PDB entry 7YHS | electron microscopy, 3.37 A resolution | chains I and M of the 13 polymer chains in the assembly

# Chain I
Protein: CRISPR-associated protein Csy3
Organism: Pseudomonas aeruginosa
UniProtKB: A0A659BSG0 (A0A659BSG0_PSEAI); residues 20-361 here correspond to UniProt positions 1-342 (UniProt number = residue number - 19)
Amino-acid sequence (342 residues; row label = number of the first residue in the row):
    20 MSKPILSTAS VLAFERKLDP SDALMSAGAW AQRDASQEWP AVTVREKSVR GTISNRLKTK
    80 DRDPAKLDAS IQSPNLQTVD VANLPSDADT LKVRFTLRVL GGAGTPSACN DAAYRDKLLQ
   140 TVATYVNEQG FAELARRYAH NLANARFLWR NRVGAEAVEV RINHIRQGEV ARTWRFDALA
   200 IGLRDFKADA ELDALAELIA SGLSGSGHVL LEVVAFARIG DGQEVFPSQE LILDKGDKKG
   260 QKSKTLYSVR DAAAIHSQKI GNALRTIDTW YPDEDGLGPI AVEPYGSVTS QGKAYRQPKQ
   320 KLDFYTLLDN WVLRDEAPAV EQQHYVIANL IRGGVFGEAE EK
Disordered / not traced: 20-24, 253-256, 358-361

# Chain M
Molecule: 60-nt RNA strand
Organism: Pseudomonas aeruginosa
Sequence (60 nucleotides; numbered 1 to 60; the number before each row is that of its first residue):
     1 CUAAGAAAUU CACGGCGGGC UUGAUGUCCG CGUCUACCUG GUUCACUGCC GUGUAGGCAG
Disordered / not traced: 59-60

# Chain I / chain M interface
Pairs across the interface (41):
  Ala-32(I) / G5(M)  sugar contact
  Phe-33(I) / G5(M)  hydrogen bond to the sugar
  Phe-33(I) / A6(M)  sugar contact
  Glu-34(I) / G5(M)  sugar contact
  Glu-34(I) / A6(M)  phosphate contact
  Arg-35(I) / A6(M)  salt bridge to the phosphate
  Arg-35(I) / A7(M)  salt bridge to the phosphate
  Val-68(I) / C13(M)  base contact
  Val-68(I) / G15(M)  phosphate contact
  Arg-69(I) / C13(M)  hydrogen bond to the sugar
  Arg-69(I) / G14(M)  hydrogen bond to the sugar
  Arg-69(I) / G15(M)  hydrogen bond to the phosphate
  Gly-70(I) / C13(M)  sugar contact
  Pro-93(I) / G15(M)  base contact
  Leu-95(I) / G15(M)  base contact
  Val-98(I) / C13(M)  base contact
  Trp-168(I) / A8(M)  base contact
  Phe-245(I) / C11(M)  phosphate contact
  Gln-248(I) / U9(M)  hydrogen bond to the sugar
  Gln-248(I) / U10(M)  hydrogen bond to the phosphate
  Glu-249(I) / U9(M)  base contact
  Leu-250(I) / U9(M)  base contact
  Ile-251(I) / U9(M)  base contact
  His-275(I) / U9(M)  salt bridge to the phosphate
  Gln-277(I) / A8(M)  phosphate contact
  Gln-277(I) / U9(M)  phosphate contact
  Lys-278(I) / A8(M)  hydrogen bond to the base
  Lys-278(I) / U9(M)  phosphate contact
  Lys-278(I) / U10(M)  salt bridge to the phosphate
  Asn-281(I) / A8(M)  hydrogen bond to the phosphate
  Arg-284(I) / A7(M)  sugar contact
  Arg-284(I) / A8(M)  salt bridge to the phosphate
  Val-307(I) / A8(M)  base contact
  Thr-308(I) / A8(M)  hydrogen bond to the base
  Ser-309(I) / A8(M)  base contact
  Arg-351(I) / A6(M)  hydrogen bond to the sugar
  Gly-352(I) / A6(M)  sugar contact
  Gly-353(I) / G5(M)  sugar contact
  Gly-353(I) / A6(M)  sugar contact
  Val-354(I) / G5(M)  base contact
  Val-354(I) / A6(M)  base contact
Also at the interface, not in a pair above, chain I (34 interface residues in all): Leu-31, Ser-67, Thr-71, Ala-127, Arg-169, Ser-247
Also at the interface, not in a pair above, chain M (12 interface residues in all): A4, C16

# In short
34 residues of chain I face 12 of chain M across their interface; the contacts include 10 hydrogen bonds and 5
salt bridges. Among the polar pairs are Lys-278(I)/A8(M), Thr-308(I)/A8(M) and Phe-33(I)/G5(M).
Here chain I is CRISPR-associated protein Csy3 and chain M is a 60-nt RNA strand, both from Pseudomonas
aeruginosa. Entry 7YHS (Structure of Csy-AcrIF4-dsDNA) was determined by electron microscopy.
